7ETJ - chains h and I of the 23 polymer chains in the assembly; structure by electron microscopy, 4.00 A resolution.

# Chain h (and I)
Protein: Triplex capsid protein 2
Source organism: Human cytomegalovirus
Notes: chain I of this document is another copy of the same molecule, construct and numbering; everything in this record applies to it too
UniProtKB: Q6RXF2 (Q6RXF2_HCMV); residues 1-306 here = UniProt positions 1-306
Chain sequence (306 residues; numbered 1 to 306; the number before each row is that of its first residue):
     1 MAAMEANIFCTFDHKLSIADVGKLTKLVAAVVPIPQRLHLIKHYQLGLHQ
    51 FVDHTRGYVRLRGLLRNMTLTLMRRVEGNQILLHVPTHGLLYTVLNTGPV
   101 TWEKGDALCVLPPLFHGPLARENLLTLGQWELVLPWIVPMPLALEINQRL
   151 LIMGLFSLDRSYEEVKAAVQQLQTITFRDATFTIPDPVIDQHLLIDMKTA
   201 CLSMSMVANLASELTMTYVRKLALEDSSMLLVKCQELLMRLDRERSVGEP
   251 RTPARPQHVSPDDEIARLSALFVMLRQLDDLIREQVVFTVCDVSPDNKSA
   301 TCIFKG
Not modelled in the structure: 1-4, 305-306 (chain I: 1-5)

# Interface between chain h and chain I
Contacting residue pairs (107):
  H88(h) - H88(I)  hydrogen bond
  G89(h) - H88(I)
  L144(h) - R276(I)
  Q148(h) - F272(I)
  Q148(h) - R276(I)
  L151(h) - F272(I)  hydrophobic
  I152(h) - L268(I)  hydrophobic
  I152(h) - F272(I)  hydrophobic
  L155(h) - Y218(I)
  L155(h) - K221(I)
  L155(h) - L268(I)  hydrophobic
  F156(h) - K221(I)  hydrogen bond (backbone-side chain)
  F156(h) - P261(I)  hydrophobic
  F156(h) - E264(I)
  F156(h) - I265(I)  hydrophobic
  L158(h) - K221(I)  hydrogen bond (backbone-side chain)
  L158(h) - E225(I)
  R160(h) - V259(I)
  R160(h) - P261(I)
  R160(h) - E264(I)  salt bridge
  Q171(h) - I265(I)
  M197(h) - L222(I)
  K198(h) - L230(I)
  K198(h) - L231(I)
  C201(h) - T215(I)
  C201(h) - L222(I)  hydrophobic
  M204(h) - A211(I)
  M204(h) - L214(I)
  M204(h) - T215(I)
  S205(h) - T215(I)
  S205(h) - C234(I)
  S205(h) - L237(I)
  V207(h) - A211(I)  hydrophobic
  A208(h) - S212(I)
  A208(h) - L241(I)
  N209(h) - L237(I)
  N209(h) - L241(I)
  L214(h) - L155(I)  hydrophobic
  L214(h) - F156(I)  hydrophobic
  T215(h) - L155(I)
  T215(h) - M204(I)
  T215(h) - S205(I)
  M216(h) - A208(I)
  M216(h) - N209(I)  hydrogen bond (backbone-side chain)
  M216(h) - S212(I)
  Y218(h) - G154(I)
  Y218(h) - L155(I)
  Y218(h) - L158(I)  hydrophobic
  Y218(h) - C201(I)  hydrogen bond
  Y218(h) - S205(I)
  V219(h) - L202(I)
  V219(h) - S205(I)
  V219(h) - M206(I)
  V219(h) - N209(I)
  R220(h) - N209(I)
  K221(h) - L158(I)
  K221(h) - D159(I)  salt bridge
  L222(h) - L158(I)
  E225(h) - L158(I)
  D226(h) - K198(I)  salt bridge
  L231(h) - L202(I)  hydrophobic
  C234(h) - M206(I)  hydrophobic
  L237(h) - M206(I)  hydrophobic
  L237(h) - A270(I)  hydrophobic
  L238(h) - M206(I)  hydrophobic
  L238(h) - N209(I)
  L238(h) - E213(I)
  L241(h) - E213(I)
  L241(h) - L214(I)  hydrophobic
  L241(h) - R267(I)
  D242(h) - E213(I)
  E244(h) - R255(I)
  E244(h) - P256(I)
  E244(h) - R267(I)  salt bridge
  R245(h) - R245(I)
  R245(h) - P253(I)
  R245(h) - R255(I)
  S246(h) - P253(I)
  V247(h) - P253(I)
  R251(h) - G248(I)  hydrogen bond (side chain-backbone)
  R251(h) - E249(I)
  A254(h) - Y162(I)
  R255(h) - Y162(I)  hydrogen bond (backbone-side chain)
  R255(h) - E164(I)
  V259(h) - A168(I)  hydrophobic
  P261(h) - L172(I)  hydrophobic
  E264(h) - I152(I)
  I265(h) - R149(I)
  I265(h) - I152(I)  hydrophobic
  L268(h) - Q148(I)
  L268(h) - L151(I)  hydrophobic
  L268(h) - I152(I)  hydrophobic
  S269(h) - Q148(I)  hydrogen bond
  L271(h) - M204(I)  hydrophobic
  F272(h) - Q148(I)
  F272(h) - L151(I)  hydrophobic
  L275(h) - I282(I)  hydrophobic
  R276(h) - I282(I)  hydrogen bond (side chain-backbone)
  L278(h) - L275(I)  hydrophobic
  D279(h) - D279(I)
  D279(h) - R283(I)  salt bridge
  D280(h) - R283(I)  salt bridge
  I282(h) - F272(I)  hydrophobic
  R283(h) - D279(I)  salt bridge
  R283(h) - R283(I)
  C291(h) - R37(I)  hydrogen bond
  I303(h) - R37(I)
Other interface residues (no listed pair), chain h (69 interface residues in all): D159, E164, A168, L194, L202, M206, A211, L230, R240, P256
Other interface residues (no listed pair), chain I (68 interface residues in all): Q171, L193, T199, L210, V219, L224, S228, D242, A254, D263, L278, L281

# In short
69 residues of chain h and 68 residues of chain I are in contact; the contacts include 10 hydrogen bonds and 7
salt bridges. Among the polar pairs are R160(h)-E264(I), K221(h)-D159(I) and D226(h)-K198(I).
Chain h and chain I are both Triplex capsid protein 2 (Human cytomegalovirus); the structure, C5 portal vertex
in the partially-enveloped virion capsid, was determined by electron microscopy, deposited together with 7ET2,
7ET3, 7ETM and 7ETO.
